1NTD - chain A; structure by X-ray diffraction, 2.30 A resolution.

[Chain A]
Name: Nitrite reductase
From: Alcaligenes faecalis
Notes: EC 1.7.99.3
Reference sequence: P38501 (NIR_ALCFA); residues -2 to 340 here correspond to UniProt positions 34-376 (UniProt number = residue number + 36)
Chain sequence (343 residues; numbered -2 to 340; the number before each row is that of its first residue; numbers below 1 keep their minus sign (Gln-2 is residue -2)):
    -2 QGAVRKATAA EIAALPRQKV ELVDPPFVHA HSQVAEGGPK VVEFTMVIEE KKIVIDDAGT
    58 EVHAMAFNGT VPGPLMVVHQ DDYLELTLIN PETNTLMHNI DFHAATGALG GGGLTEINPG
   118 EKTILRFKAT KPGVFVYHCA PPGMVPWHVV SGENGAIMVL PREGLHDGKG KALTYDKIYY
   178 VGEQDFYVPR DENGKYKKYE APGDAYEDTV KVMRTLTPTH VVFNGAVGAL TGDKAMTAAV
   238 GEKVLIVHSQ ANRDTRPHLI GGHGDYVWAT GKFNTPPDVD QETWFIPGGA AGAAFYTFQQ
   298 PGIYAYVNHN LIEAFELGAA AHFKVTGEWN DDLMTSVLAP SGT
Disordered / not traced: -2 to 4
Differences from the reference sequence: engineered mutation Glu150 (Met186 in P38501)
Bound ions: Cu ion site 1: His95, Cys136, His145, Glu150; Cu ion site 2: His100, His135, His306
Swiss-Prot annotation at these positions:
  - binding site (Cu cation): His95, His100, His135, Cys136, His145, His306
  - modified residue: Gln-2 (Pyrrolidone carboxylic acid)

[Summary]
His95, Cys136, His145 and Glu150 form the Cu ion site 1. His100, His135 and His306 form the Cu ion site 2.
From UniProt: 6 Cu cation-binding residues.
Chain A is Nitrite reductase (Alcaligenes faecalis); the structure, Structure of alcaligenes faecalis nitrite
reductase mutant M150E that contains zinc, was determined by X-ray diffraction together with 2AFN from the
same study.
